1MRO - chains A and D of the 6 polymer chains in the assembly; structure by X-ray diffraction, 1.16 A resolution.

== Chain A (and D) ==
Protein: Methyl-coenzyme M reductase
From: Methanothermobacter marburgensis str. Marburg
Notes: EC 1.8.-.-; chain D of this document is another copy of the same molecule, construct and numbering; everything in this record applies to it too
Reference sequence: P11558 (MCRA_METTM); residues 2-549 here correspond to UniProt positions 1-548 (UniProt number = residue number - 1)
Sequence (548 residues; numbered 2 to 549; the number before each row is that of its first residue):
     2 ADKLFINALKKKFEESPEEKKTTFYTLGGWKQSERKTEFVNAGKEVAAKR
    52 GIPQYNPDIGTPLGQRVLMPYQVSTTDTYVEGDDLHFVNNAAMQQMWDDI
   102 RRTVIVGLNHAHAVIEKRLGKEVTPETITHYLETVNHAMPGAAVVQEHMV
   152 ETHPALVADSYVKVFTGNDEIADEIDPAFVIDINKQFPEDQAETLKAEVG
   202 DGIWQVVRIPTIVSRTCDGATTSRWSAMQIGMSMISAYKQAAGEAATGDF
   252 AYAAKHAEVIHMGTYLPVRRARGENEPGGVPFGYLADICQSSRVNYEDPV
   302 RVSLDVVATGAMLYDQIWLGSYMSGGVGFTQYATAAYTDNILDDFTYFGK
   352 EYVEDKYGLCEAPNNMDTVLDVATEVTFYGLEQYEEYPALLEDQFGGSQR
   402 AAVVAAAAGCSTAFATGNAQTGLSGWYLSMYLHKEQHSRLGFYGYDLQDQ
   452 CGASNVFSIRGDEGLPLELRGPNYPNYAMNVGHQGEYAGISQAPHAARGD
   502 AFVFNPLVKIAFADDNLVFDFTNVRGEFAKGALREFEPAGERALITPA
Modified residues: His257 (n1-methylated histidine; MHS); Arg271 (5-methyl-arginine; AGM); Gln400 (2-methyl-glutamine; MGN); Gly445 (thioglycin; GL3); Cys452 (s-methylcysteine; SMC)
Metal / ion sites: factor 430 Ni: Gln147 (together with 1-thioethanesulfonic acid); Zn2+ near Cys218 (its only coordinating residue here)
Residues lining bound ligands:
  - 1-thioethanesulfonic acid (COM): Tyr333, Phe443, Tyr444, Gly445
  - factor 430 (F43), molecule 1: Ala143, Ala144, Val145, Val146, Gln147, Met150, Val151, Met229, Gln230, Met233, Ile236, Ala243, Gly244
  - factor 430 (F43), molecule 2: Gly326, Gly327, Val328, Gly329, Phe330, Thr331, Gln332, Tyr333, Phe396, Gly397, Gly398, Gln400, Gly442, Phe443
  - Coenzyme B (TP7), molecule 1: Arg225, Lys256, His257
  - Coenzyme B (TP7), molecule 2: Arg270, Arg271, Leu320, Met324, Ser325, Phe330, Phe443, Ala479, Met480, Asn481, Val482
Swiss-Prot annotation at these positions:
  - binding site (coenzyme B): Arg271

== Chain A / chain D interface ==
Contacting residue pairs (268):
  Lys37(A) - Met150(D)  hydrogen bond (side chain-backbone)
  Lys37(A) - Val151(D)
  Lys37(A) - Glu152(D)  salt bridge
  Glu39(A) - His154(D)  salt bridge
  Phe40(A) - Glu152(D)
  Phe40(A) - Thr153(D)
  Phe40(A) - His154(D)
  Phe40(A) - Pro155(D)
  Ala43(A) - His154(D)
  Ala43(A) - Pro155(D)  hydrophobic
  Gly44(A) - Pro155(D)
  Val47(A) - Pro155(D)
  Val47(A) - Ala159(D)  hydrophobic
  Arg51(A) - Asn137(D)
  Arg51(A) - Ala159(D)  hydrogen bond (side chain-backbone)
  Arg51(A) - Ser161(D)  hydrogen bond (side chain-backbone)
  Arg51(A) - Tyr162(D)
  Arg51(A) - Asn517(D)  hydrogen bond (backbone-side chain)
  Gly52(A) - Ala179(D)
  Ile53(A) - Asn137(D)
  Ile53(A) - Tyr162(D)  hydrophobic
  Ile53(A) - Lys164(D)
  Ile53(A) - Ala179(D)
  Ile53(A) - Phe180(D)  hydrophobic
  Ile53(A) - Asn517(D)
  Pro54(A) - Asn137(D)
  Pro54(A) - Phe180(D)
  Gln55(A) - Asn137(D)
  Gln55(A) - His138(D)
  Gln55(A) - Pro141(D)
  Gln55(A) - Pro155(D)  hydrogen bond (side chain-backbone)
  Gln55(A) - Val158(D)
  Gln55(A) - Ala159(D)
  Tyr56(A) - His138(D)
  Tyr56(A) - Ala143(D)  hydrophobic
  Tyr56(A) - Glu152(D)  hydrogen bond
  Tyr56(A) - Pro155(D)  hydrophobic
  Asn57(A) - His138(D)  hydrogen bond (backbone-side chain)
  Ile60(A) - Glu134(D)
  Ile60(A) - Val145(D)  hydrophobic
  Gly61(A) - Val145(D)
  Thr62(A) - Val145(D)  hydrogen bond (backbone-backbone)
  Thr62(A) - Val146(D)  hydrogen bond (side chain-backbone)
  Leu64(A) - Gln147(D)
  Leu64(A) - Glu148(D)
  Leu64(A) - His149(D)
  Leu64(A) - Met150(D)
  Leu64(A) - Glu152(D)
  Gly65(A) - Glu148(D)  hydrogen bond (backbone-side chain)
  Gln66(A) - Glu148(D)  hydrogen bond (backbone-side chain)
  Arg67(A) - Glu148(D)
  Arg67(A) - His149(D)
  Val68(A) - His149(D)
  Leu69(A) - His149(D)
  Met70(A) - His149(D)  hydrogen bond (backbone-side chain)
  Tyr72(A) - His149(D)
  Gly83(A) - Val151(D)
  Asp84(A) - Val151(D)
  Asp84(A) - Glu152(D)  hydrogen bond (side chain-backbone)
  His87(A) - Thr153(D)
  Phe88(A) - Thr217(D)
  Val89(A) - Thr153(D)
  Val89(A) - Leu157(D)
  Val89(A) - Ile213(D)
  Val89(A) - Val214(D)  hydrophobic
  Val89(A) - Ile546(D)
  Asn90(A) - Glu152(D)  hydrogen bond (side chain-backbone)
  Asn90(A) - Thr153(D)
  Asn90(A) - His154(D)  hydrogen bond (side chain-backbone)
  Asn90(A) - Leu157(D)
  Asn90(A) - Ile546(D)
  Asn91(A) - Ile546(D)
  Ala92(A) - Ile546(D)
  Gln95(A) - Ile213(D)
  Gln95(A) - Thr217(D)
  Gln95(A) - Arg543(D)  hydrogen bond
  Trp98(A) - Thr217(D)  hydrogen bond (side chain-backbone)
  Arg102(A) - Arg216(D)  hydrogen bond (side chain-backbone)
  Arg102(A) - Thr217(D)  hydrogen bond (side chain-backbone)
  Arg102(A) - Cys218(D)  hydrogen bond (side chain-backbone)
  Glu134(A) - Ile60(D)
  Thr135(A) - Ile60(D)
  Asn137(A) - Arg51(D)
  Asn137(A) - Ile53(D)
  Asn137(A) - Pro54(D)
  Asn137(A) - Gln55(D)
  His138(A) - Gln55(D)
  His138(A) - Tyr56(D)
  His138(A) - Asn57(D)  hydrogen bond (side chain-backbone)
  His138(A) - Ile60(D)
  Pro141(A) - Gln55(D)
  Gly142(A) - Gly327(D)
  Gly142(A) - Val328(D)
  Ala143(A) - Tyr56(D)  hydrophobic
  Ala143(A) - Val328(D)
  Ala144(A) - Val328(D)
  Val145(A) - Ile60(D)  hydrophobic
  Val145(A) - Gly61(D)
  Val145(A) - Thr62(D)  hydrogen bond (backbone-backbone)
  Val146(A) - Thr62(D)  hydrogen bond (backbone-side chain)
  Gln147(A) - Leu64(D)
  Glu148(A) - Leu64(D)
  Glu148(A) - Gly65(D)  hydrogen bond (side chain-backbone)
  Glu148(A) - Gln66(D)  hydrogen bond (side chain-backbone)
  Glu148(A) - Arg67(D)
  Glu148(A) - Leu69(D)
  His149(A) - Leu64(D)
  His149(A) - Arg67(D)
  His149(A) - Val68(D)  hydrogen bond (side chain-backbone)
  His149(A) - Leu69(D)
  His149(A) - Met70(D)  hydrogen bond (side chain-backbone)
  His149(A) - Tyr72(D)
  His149(A) - Gln332(D)  hydrogen bond (backbone-side chain)
  His149(A) - Phe396(D)
  Met150(A) - Lys37(D)  hydrogen bond (backbone-side chain)
  Met150(A) - Leu64(D)
  Val151(A) - Lys37(D)
  Val151(A) - Gly83(D)
  Val151(A) - Asp84(D)
  Val151(A) - Val328(D)
  Val151(A) - Thr331(D)
  Glu152(A) - Lys37(D)  salt bridge
  Glu152(A) - Phe40(D)
  Glu152(A) - Tyr56(D)  hydrogen bond
  Glu152(A) - Leu64(D)
  Glu152(A) - Asp84(D)  hydrogen bond (backbone-side chain)
  Glu152(A) - Asn90(D)  hydrogen bond (backbone-side chain)
  Thr153(A) - Phe40(D)
  Thr153(A) - His87(D)
  Thr153(A) - Val89(D)
  Thr153(A) - Asn90(D)
  His154(A) - Glu39(D)  salt bridge
  His154(A) - Phe40(D)
  His154(A) - Ala43(D)
  His154(A) - Asn90(D)  hydrogen bond (backbone-side chain)
  His154(A) - Arg535(D)
  Pro155(A) - Phe40(D)
  Pro155(A) - Gly44(D)
  Pro155(A) - Val47(D)
  Pro155(A) - Gln55(D)  hydrogen bond (backbone-side chain)
  Pro155(A) - Tyr56(D)  hydrophobic
  Ala156(A) - Val47(D)  hydrophobic
  Leu157(A) - Val89(D)
  Leu157(A) - Asn90(D)
  Val158(A) - Gln55(D)
  Ala159(A) - Val47(D)  hydrophobic
  Ala159(A) - Arg51(D)  hydrogen bond (backbone-side chain)
  Ala159(A) - Gln55(D)
  Ser161(A) - Arg51(D)  hydrogen bond (backbone-side chain)
  Tyr162(A) - Arg51(D)
  Tyr162(A) - Ile53(D)  hydrophobic
  Lys164(A) - Ile53(D)
  Ala179(A) - Gly52(D)
  Ala179(A) - Ile53(D)
  Phe180(A) - Ile53(D)  hydrophobic
  Phe180(A) - Pro54(D)
  Ile213(A) - Val89(D)
  Ile213(A) - Gln95(D)
  Ile213(A) - Arg216(D)
  Val214(A) - Val89(D)  hydrophobic
  Val214(A) - Ser322(D)
  Arg216(A) - Arg102(D)  hydrogen bond (backbone-side chain)
  Arg216(A) - Ile213(D)
  Arg216(A) - Arg216(D)
  Arg216(A) - Thr217(D)  hydrogen bond
  Arg216(A) - Arg543(D)
  Thr217(A) - Phe88(D)
  Thr217(A) - Gln95(D)
  Thr217(A) - Trp98(D)  hydrogen bond (backbone-side chain)
  Thr217(A) - Arg102(D)  hydrogen bond (backbone-side chain)
  Thr217(A) - Arg216(D)  hydrogen bond
  Thr217(A) - Tyr323(D)
  Cys218(A) - Arg102(D)  hydrogen bond (backbone-side chain)
  Cys218(A) - Ser322(D)  hydrogen bond
  Cys218(A) - Tyr323(D)
  Asp219(A) - Arg273(D)  salt bridge
  Asp219(A) - Tyr323(D)
  Ala221(A) - Arg273(D)
  Thr222(A) - Arg273(D)
  Thr222(A) - Ser322(D)
  Thr222(A) - Tyr323(D)
  Arg225(A) - Arg270(D)  hydrogen bond (side chain-backbone)
  Arg225(A) - Arg271(D)
  Arg225(A) - Arg273(D)
  Arg225(A) - Tyr323(D)
  Arg225(A) - Met324(D)
  Arg225(A) - Ser325(D)
  Trp226(A) - Ser322(D)
  Trp226(A) - Ser325(D)  hydrogen bond (backbone-backbone)
  Trp226(A) - Gly326(D)
  Trp226(A) - Gly327(D)
  Met229(A) - Ser325(D)
  Met229(A) - Gly326(D)
  Gln230(A) - Gly326(D)
  Gln230(A) - Gly327(D)
  Gln230(A) - Val328(D)
  Tyr266(A) - Val269(D)
  Val269(A) - Tyr266(D)
  Arg270(A) - Arg225(D)  hydrogen bond (backbone-side chain)
  Arg271(A) - Arg225(D)
  Ala272(A) - Gly274(D)  hydrogen bond (backbone-backbone)
  Arg273(A) - Asp219(D)  salt bridge
  Arg273(A) - Ala221(D)
  Arg273(A) - Thr222(D)
  Arg273(A) - Arg225(D)
  Gly274(A) - Ala272(D)  hydrogen bond (backbone-backbone)
  Ser322(A) - Val214(D)
  Ser322(A) - Cys218(D)  hydrogen bond
  Ser322(A) - Thr222(D)
  Ser322(A) - Trp226(D)
  Tyr323(A) - Thr217(D)
  Tyr323(A) - Cys218(D)
  Tyr323(A) - Asp219(D)
  Tyr323(A) - Thr222(D)
  Tyr323(A) - Arg225(D)
  Met324(A) - Arg225(D)
  Ser325(A) - Arg225(D)
  Ser325(A) - Trp226(D)  hydrogen bond (backbone-backbone)
  Ser325(A) - Met229(D)
  Gly326(A) - Trp226(D)
  Gly326(A) - Met229(D)
  Gly326(A) - Gln230(D)
  Gly327(A) - Gly142(D)
  Gly327(A) - Trp226(D)
  Gly327(A) - Gln230(D)
  Val328(A) - Gly142(D)
  Val328(A) - Ala143(D)
  Val328(A) - Ala144(D)
  Val328(A) - Val151(D)
  Val328(A) - Gln230(D)
  Thr331(A) - Val151(D)
  Gln332(A) - His149(D)  hydrogen bond
  Gln332(A) - Val151(D)
  Phe396(A) - His149(D)
  Asn517(A) - Arg51(D)  hydrogen bond (side chain-backbone)
  Asn517(A) - Ile53(D)
  Arg535(A) - His154(D)
  Arg535(A) - Ile546(D)
  Arg535(A) - Thr547(D)
  Arg535(A) - Pro548(D)
  Glu536(A) - Pro548(D)
  Phe537(A) - Thr547(D)
  Phe537(A) - Pro548(D)
  Glu538(A) - Pro548(D)
  Pro539(A) - Arg543(D)
  Pro539(A) - Thr547(D)
  Ala540(A) - Arg543(D)  hydrogen bond (backbone-side chain)
  Glu542(A) - Glu542(D)
  Glu542(A) - Arg543(D)  salt bridge
  Glu542(A) - Ala544(D)
  Arg543(A) - Gln95(D)  hydrogen bond
  Arg543(A) - Arg216(D)
  Arg543(A) - Pro539(D)
  Arg543(A) - Ala540(D)  hydrogen bond (side chain-backbone)
  Arg543(A) - Glu542(D)  salt bridge
  Ala544(A) - Glu542(D)
  Ile546(A) - Val89(D)
  Ile546(A) - Asn90(D)
  Ile546(A) - Asn91(D)
  Ile546(A) - Ala92(D)
  Ile546(A) - Arg535(D)
  Thr547(A) - Arg535(D)
  Thr547(A) - Phe537(D)
  Thr547(A) - Pro539(D)
  Pro548(A) - Arg535(D)
  Pro548(A) - Glu536(D)
  Pro548(A) - Phe537(D)
  Pro548(A) - Glu538(D)
Also at the interface, not in a pair above, chain A (113 interface residues in all): Pro63, Ser215, Ser237, Gly244, Glu277, Ile318, Gly541, Leu545
Also at the interface, not in a pair above, chain D (111 interface residues in all): Pro63, Thr135, Ala156, Ser215, Ser237, Ile318, Tyr444, Leu545

== Overview ==
Chain A and chain D form an interface of 113 and 111 residues respectively, with 55 hydrogen bonds and 8 salt
bridges. Polar pairs include Lys37(A)-Glu152(D), Glu39(A)-His154(D) and Asp219(A)-Arg273(D). Chain A binds
factor 430, Coenzyme B and 1-thioethanesulfonic acid.
Chain A and chain D are both Methyl-coenzyme M reductase (Methanothermobacter marburgensis str. Marburg); the
structure, Methyl-coenzyme M reductase, was determined by X-ray diffraction.
